PDB entry 9FYS | X-ray diffraction, 1.32 A resolution | chains Z and I of the 6 polymer chains in the assembly

== Chain Z ==
Molecule: Alpha-bungarotoxin
From: Bungarus multicinctus
Reference sequence: P60615 (3L21A_BUNMU); residues -20 to 74 here correspond to UniProt positions 1-95 (UniProt number = residue number + 21)
Amino-acid sequence (95 residues; row label = number of the first residue in the row; numbers below 1 keep their minus sign (Met-20 is residue -20)):
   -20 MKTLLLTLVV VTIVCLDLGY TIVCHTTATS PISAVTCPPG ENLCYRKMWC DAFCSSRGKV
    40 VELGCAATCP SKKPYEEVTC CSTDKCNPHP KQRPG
Disordered / not traced: -20 to 0
Disulfides: Cys3-Cys23, Cys16-Cys44, Cys29-Cys33, Cys48-Cys59, Cys60-Cys65

== Chain I ==
Molecule: D11 mAbs Light chain
From: Homo sapiens
Amino-acid sequence (144 residues; numbered 0 to 143; the number before each row is that of its first residue; numbering starts at 0):
     0 AQVQLVQSGA EVKKPGSSVK VSCKASGGTF SSYAISWVRQ APGQGLEWMG GIIPIFGTAN
    60 YAQKFQGRVT ITADESTSTA YMELRSLRSD DTAVYYCARD NLGYCSGGSC YSDYYYYYMD
   120 VWGQGTLVTV SSGGGGSGGG GSGG
Disordered / not traced: 0, 134-143
Disulfides: Cys22-Cys96, Cys104-Cys109

== Interface between chain Z and chain I ==
Residue-residue contacts - 43 pairs, chain Z then chain I:
  Thr6(Z) with Gly107(I), hydrogen bond (side chain-backbone); Ser108(I)
  Ser9(Z) with Ser30(I), hydrogen bond; Ile54(I); Glu74(I), hydrogen bond
  Pro10(Z) with Ile54(I)
  Ile11(Z) with Ile54(I), hydrogen bond (backbone-backbone); Phe55(I), hydrophobic; Cys109(I), hydrophobic
  Trp28(Z) with Ser108(I)
  Asp30(Z) with Tyr110(I), hydrogen bond
  Phe32(Z) with Leu101(I), hydrophobic; Tyr110(I); Tyr116(I)
  Ser35(Z) with Tyr114(I)
  Arg36(Z) with Asp99(I), salt bridge; Leu101(I), hydrogen bond (side chain-backbone); Gly102(I), hydrogen bond (side chain-backbone); Tyr103(I), hydrogen bond; Tyr110(I); Ser111(I), hydrogen bond (backbone-backbone); Asp112(I), hydrogen bond (backbone-backbone); Tyr114(I), hydrogen bond (side chain-backbone)
  Gly37(Z) with Tyr110(I); Asp112(I)
  Lys38(Z) with Cys109(I); Tyr110(I); Ser111(I), hydrogen bond (backbone-side chain)
  Val39(Z) with Ser108(I); Cys109(I); Tyr110(I), hydrophobic
  Val40(Z) with Ser108(I); Cys109(I), hydrogen bond (backbone-backbone); Ser111(I)
  Glu41(Z) with Gly107(I); Ser108(I)
  His68(Z) with Phe55(I); Tyr110(I), hydrogen bond (side chain-backbone); Ser111(I)
  Pro69(Z) with Ser111(I)
  Lys70(Z) with Ser111(I), hydrogen bond (side chain-backbone); Asp112(I), salt bridge; Tyr113(I)
Other interface residues (no listed pair), chain Z (20 interface residues in all): Ala7, Thr8, Gln71
Other interface residues (no listed pair), chain I (18 interface residues in all): Pro53

== In short ==
20 residues of chain Z and 18 residues of chain I are in contact; the contacts include 15 hydrogen bonds and 2
salt bridges. Polar pairs include Arg36(Z)-Asp99(I), Lys70(Z)-Asp112(I) and Thr6(Z)-Gly107(I).
Here chain Z is Alpha-bungarotoxin (Bungarus multicinctus) and chain I is D11 mAbs Light chain (Homo sapiens).
Entry 9FYS (D11 mAbs bound to alpha-Bungarotoxin) was determined by X-ray diffraction together with 9HUB,
9HUO, 9HXO and 9FYT from the same study.
